6CCZ - chains A and B; structure by X-ray diffraction, 2.14 A resolution.

== Chain A ==
Protein: Serine hydroxymethyltransferase
From: Medicago truncatula
Notes: EC 2.1.2.1
UniProtKB: G7ILW0 (G7ILW0_MEDTR); residue numbers follow UniProt; this construct covers 82-533
Amino-acid sequence (455 residues; numbered 79 to 533; the number before each row is that of its first residue):
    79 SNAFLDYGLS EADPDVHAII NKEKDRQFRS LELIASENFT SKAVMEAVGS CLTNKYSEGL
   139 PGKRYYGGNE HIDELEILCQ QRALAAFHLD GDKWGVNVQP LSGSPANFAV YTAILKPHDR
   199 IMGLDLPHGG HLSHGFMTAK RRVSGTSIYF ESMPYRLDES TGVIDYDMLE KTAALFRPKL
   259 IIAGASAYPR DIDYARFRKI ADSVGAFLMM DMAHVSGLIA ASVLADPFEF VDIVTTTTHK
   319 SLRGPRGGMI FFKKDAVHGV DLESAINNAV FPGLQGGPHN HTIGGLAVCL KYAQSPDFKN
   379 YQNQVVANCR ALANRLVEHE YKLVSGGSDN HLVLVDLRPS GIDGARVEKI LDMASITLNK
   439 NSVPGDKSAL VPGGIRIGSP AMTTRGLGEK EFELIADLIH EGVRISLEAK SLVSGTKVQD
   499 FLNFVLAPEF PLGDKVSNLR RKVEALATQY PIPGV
Not modelled in the structure: 79-81, 215-219, 445-448
Modified / non-standard residues: Lys318 ((2S)-2-amino-6-[[3-hydroxy-2-methyl-5-(phosphonooxymethyl)pyridin-4-yl]methylideneamino]hexanoic acid; LLP)
Sequence notes: expression tag (79-81)
Residues lining bound ligands:
  - selenourea (SEY), molecule 1: Phe82, Tyr370, Asp375, Asn378, Tyr379, Gln382, Thr461
  - selenourea (SEY), molecule 2: Phe82, Asp84, Thr462, Pro529, Ile530, Pro531
  - selenourea (SEY), molecule 3: Leu83, Tyr370, Ser373, Pro374, Asp375
  - selenourea (SEY), molecule 4: Leu83, Tyr85, Ala90, Ser119, Ala121, Val366, Tyr370
  - selenourea (SEY), molecule 5: Gly137, Leu138, Lys141, Asn345, Asn346, Phe349, Pro350
  - selenourea (SEY), molecule 6: Leu138, Pro139, Ile155, Gln158
  - selenourea (SEY), molecule 7: Gln158, Leu162, Gly173, Val174, Phe330, Lys332, Glu341
  - selenourea (SEY), molecule 8: Ser182, Pro183, Phe186, Leu352, Gln353
  - selenourea (SEY), molecule 9: Gly262, Ala263, Tyr266, Arg268, Met288, His292, Val293, Asn408
From the paper describing this entry:
  - catalytic residues: Tyr144 (proposed by the authors, not directly observed)

== Chain B ==
Protein: Serine hydroxymethyltransferase
From: Medicago truncatula
Notes: EC 2.1.2.1
UniProtKB: G7ILW0 (G7ILW0_MEDTR); numbering as in UniProt (aligned over 82-533)
Amino-acid sequence (455 residues; row label = number of the first residue in the row):
    79 SNAFLDYGLS EADPDVHAII NKEKDRQFRS LELIASENFT SKAVMEAVGS CLTNKYSEGL
   139 PGKRYYGGNE HIDELEILCQ QRALAAFHLD GDKWGVNVQP LSGSPANFAV YTAILKPHDR
   199 IMGLDLPHGG HLSHGFMTAK RRVSGTSIYF ESMPYRLDES TGVIDYDMLE KTAALFRPKL
   259 IIAGASAYPR DIDYARFRKI ADSVGAFLMM DMAHVSGLIA ASVLADPFEF VDIVTTTTHK
   319 SLRGPRGGMI FFKKDAVHGV DLESAINNAV FPGLQGGPHN HTIGGLAVCL KYAQSPDFKN
   379 YQNQVVANCR ALANRLVEHE YKLVSGGSDN HLVLVDLRPS GIDGARVEKI LDMASITLNK
   439 NSVPGDKSAL VPGGIRIGSP AMTTRGLGEK EFELIADLIH EGVRISLEAK SLVSGTKVQD
   499 FLNFVLAPEF PLGDKVSNLR RKVEALATQY PIPGV
Not modelled in the structure: 79-81, 215-219, 444-448
Sequence notes: expression tag (79-81)
Residues lining bound ligands:
  - selenourea (SEY), molecule 1: Phe82, Leu83, Asp84, Thr462, Pro529, Ile530, Pro531
  - selenourea (SEY), molecule 2: Leu83, Asp84, Tyr85, Ala90, Ser119, Ala121, Val366, Tyr370
  - selenourea (SEY), molecule 3: Gly140, Lys141, Arg142, Tyr144, Gly145, Gly146, Asn147, Glu426, Asp430, Lys438
  - selenourea (SEY), molecule 4: Gln158, Leu162, Gly173, Val174, Phe330, Lys332, Glu341
  - selenourea (SEY), molecule 5: Ser182, Pro183, Phe186, Leu352, Gln353
  - selenourea (SEY), molecule 6: Lys194, Pro195, His196
  - selenourea (SEY), molecule 7: Gly262, Ala263, Tyr266, Arg268, Met288, His292, Val293, Asn408
  - selenourea (SEY), molecule 8: Val395, Tyr399, Lys400, Leu401, Gly404, Gly405
  - selenourea (SEY), molecule 9: Leu490, Val491, Ser492

== Chain A / chain B interface ==
Contacting residue pairs (20):
  His196(A) - His196(B)  hydrogen bond
  His196(A) - Glu229(B)
  Arg198(A) - Glu229(B)  salt bridge
  Arg198(A) - Ser230(B)  hydrogen bond (side chain-backbone)
  Glu229(A) - His196(B)
  Glu229(A) - Arg198(B)  salt bridge
  Glu229(A) - Glu229(B)
  Ser230(A) - Arg198(B)  hydrogen bond (backbone-side chain)
  Met231(A) - Leu253(B)
  Met231(A) - Phe254(B)  hydrophobic
  Pro232(A) - Leu253(B)
  Arg234(A) - Leu253(B)
  Met246(A) - Lys249(B)
  Lys249(A) - Met246(B)
  Thr250(A) - Leu253(B)
  Leu253(A) - Met231(B)
  Leu253(A) - Pro232(B)
  Leu253(A) - Arg234(B)
  Leu253(A) - Thr250(B)
  Phe254(A) - Phe254(B)  hydrophobic
Also at the interface, not in a pair above, chain A (14 interface residues in all): Arg220, Ala252
Also at the interface, not in a pair above, chain B (15 interface residues in all): Asp197, Arg220, Ala252

== Overview ==
14 residues of chain A face 15 of chain B across their interface; the contacts include 3 hydrogen bonds and 2
salt bridges. Polar pairs include Arg198(A)-Glu229(B), Glu229(A)-Arg198(B) and His196(A)-His196(B). One
selenourea molecule is bound between chain A and chain B. Ligands of chain A: 10 copies of selenourea. The
paper reports the catalytic residue Tyr144(A).
Chain A is Serine hydroxymethyltransferase and chain B is Serine hydroxymethyltransferase, both from Medicago
truncatula; the structure, Crystal structure of Medicago truncatula serine hydroxymethyltransferase 3
(MtSHMT3) soaked with selenourea, was determined by X-ray diffraction together with 6CD0 and 6CD1 from the
same study.
